Entry 5IXS (X-ray diffraction, 2.05 A resolution); this record covers chains A and D of the 4 polymer chains in the assembly.

Chain A (and D):
Name: L-lactate dehydrogenase A chain
From: Homo sapiens
Notes: EC 1.1.1.27; chain D of this document is another copy of the same molecule, construct and numbering; everything in this record applies to it too
UniProtKB: P00338 (LDHA_HUMAN); residues 1-331 here correspond to UniProt positions 2-332 (UniProt number = residue number + 1)
Chain sequence (331 residues; row label = number of the first residue in the row):
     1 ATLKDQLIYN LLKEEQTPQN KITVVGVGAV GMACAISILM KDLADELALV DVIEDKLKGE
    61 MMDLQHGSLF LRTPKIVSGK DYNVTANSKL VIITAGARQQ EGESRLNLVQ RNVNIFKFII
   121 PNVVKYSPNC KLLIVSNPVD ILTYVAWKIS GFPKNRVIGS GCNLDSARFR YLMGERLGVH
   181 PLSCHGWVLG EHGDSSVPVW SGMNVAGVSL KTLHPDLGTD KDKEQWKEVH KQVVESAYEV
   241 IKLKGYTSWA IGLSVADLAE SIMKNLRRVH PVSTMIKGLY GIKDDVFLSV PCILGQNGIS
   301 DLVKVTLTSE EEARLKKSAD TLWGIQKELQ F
Disordered / not traced: 100-103 (chain D: 101)
Ligand contacts:
  - 6EY ((6R)-3-[(2-chlorophenyl)sulfanyl]-4-hydroxy-6-(3-hydroxyphenyl)-6-(thiophen-3-yl)-5,6-dihydropyridin-2(1H)-one): R98, Q99, N137, L164, D165, R168, H192, G193, D194, V233, V234, A237, Y238, I241, Y246, T247
  - TXD (1,4,5,6-tetrahydronicotinamide adenine dinucleotide): V25, G26, V27, G28, A29, V30, G31, D51, V52, I53, Y82, T94, A95, G96, A97, R98, I115, I119, V135, S136, N137, V139, S160, G161, L164, H192, Y246, T247, I251
Swiss-Prot annotation at these positions:
  - active site: H192 (Proton acceptor)
  - binding site (NAD(+)): R98, N137
  - binding site (substrate): R105, N137, R168, T247
  - modified residue: A1 (N-acetylalanine), K4 (N6-acetyllysine), Y9 (Phosphotyrosine), K13 (N6-acetyllysine), T17 (Phosphothreonine), K56 (N6-acetyllysine), K80 (N6-acetyllysine), K117 (N6-acetyllysine), K125 (N6-acetyllysine), K223 (N6-acetyllysine), K231 (N6-acetyllysine), Y238 (Phosphotyrosine), K242 (N6-acetyllysine), T308 (Phosphothreonine), S309 (Phosphoserine), K317 (N6-acetyllysine), T321 (Phosphothreonine)
  - cross-link: K56 (Glycyl lysine isopeptide (Lys-Gly) (interchain with G-Cter in SUMO2))
What the authors report for this chain:
  - binding site for 6EY: N137, R168, H192, Y238, I241, T247
  - catalytic residues: R168 (citing earlier work)
  - binding site for NADH: T247

Chain A / chain D interface:
Pairs across the interface (60):
  D5(A) with K304(D), hydrogen bond (backbone-side chain)
  Q6(A) with K304(D)
  L7(A) with L302(D); V303(D); K304(D), hydrogen bond (backbone-backbone)
  I8(A) with D301(D); L302(D); K304(D)
  Y9(A) with D301(D); L302(D), hydrogen bond (backbone-backbone)
  N10(A) with S300(D); D301(D), hydrogen bond
  L11(A) with I299(D); S300(D), hydrogen bond (backbone-backbone); D301(D)
  L12(A) with N155(D); S300(D)
  E14(A) with R267(D), salt bridge; N297(D), hydrogen bond; S300(D)
  Q16(A) with Q296(D), hydrogen bond (side chain-backbone); N297(D), hydrogen bond
  Q19(A) with Q296(D)
  N20(A) with N20(D), hydrogen bond
  D42(A) with K264(D), salt bridge
  D45(A) with K264(D)
  R72(A) with E260(D), salt bridge; L266(D)
  P74(A) with K264(D); N265(D)
  K89(A) with Q19(D)
  K154(A) with L11(D)
  N155(A) with L12(D)
  E260(A) with R72(D), salt bridge
  K264(A) with D42(D), hydrogen bond (side chain-backbone); D45(D); P74(D)
  N265(A) with Q16(D), hydrogen bond; P74(D)
  L266(A) with R72(D)
  Q296(A) with Q16(D); T17(D); Q19(D)
  N297(A) with E14(D), hydrogen bond; Q16(D)
  I299(A) with L11(D)
  S300(A) with N10(D), hydrogen bond (backbone-side chain); L11(D), hydrogen bond (backbone-backbone); L12(D)
  D301(A) with I8(D); Y9(D); N10(D), hydrogen bond; L11(D)
  L302(A) with L7(D); I8(D); Y9(D), hydrogen bond (backbone-backbone)
  V303(A) with L7(D)
  K304(A) with D5(D), hydrogen bond (side chain-backbone); Q6(D); L7(D), hydrogen bond (backbone-backbone)
Interface residues without a listed pair, chain A (32 interface residues in all): T17
Interface residues without a listed pair, chain D (34 interface residues in all): K89, K154, I293

Summary:
32 residues of chain A face 34 of chain D across their interface, with 18 hydrogen bonds and 4 salt bridges.
Polar pairs include E14(A)-R267(D), D42(A)-K264(D) and R72(A)-E260(D). Chain A binds compound TXD and compound
6EY. The paper reports the catalytic residue R168(A); a binding site for 6EY at N137(A), R168(A) and H192(A)
among others.
Both chains are L-lactate dehydrogenase A chain (Homo sapiens). Entry 5IXS (Lactate Dehydrogenase in complex
with hydroxylactam inhibitor compound 9:
(6R)-3-[(2-chlorophenyl)sulfanyl]-4-hydroxy-6-(3-hydroxyphenyl)-6-(thiophen-3-yl)-5,6-dihydropyridin-2(1H)-one)
was determined by X-ray diffraction together with 5IXY from the same study.
